PDB entry 4A3B | X-ray diffraction, 3.50 A resolution | chains A and B of the 15 polymer chains in the assembly

# Chain A
Protein: DNA-directed RNA polymerase II subunit RPB1
Source organism: Saccharomyces cerevisiae
Notes: EC 2.7.7.6
Reference sequence: P04050 (RPB1_YEAST); numbering as in UniProt (aligned over 1-1732)
Amino-acid sequence (1732 residues; each row starts with the number of its first residue):
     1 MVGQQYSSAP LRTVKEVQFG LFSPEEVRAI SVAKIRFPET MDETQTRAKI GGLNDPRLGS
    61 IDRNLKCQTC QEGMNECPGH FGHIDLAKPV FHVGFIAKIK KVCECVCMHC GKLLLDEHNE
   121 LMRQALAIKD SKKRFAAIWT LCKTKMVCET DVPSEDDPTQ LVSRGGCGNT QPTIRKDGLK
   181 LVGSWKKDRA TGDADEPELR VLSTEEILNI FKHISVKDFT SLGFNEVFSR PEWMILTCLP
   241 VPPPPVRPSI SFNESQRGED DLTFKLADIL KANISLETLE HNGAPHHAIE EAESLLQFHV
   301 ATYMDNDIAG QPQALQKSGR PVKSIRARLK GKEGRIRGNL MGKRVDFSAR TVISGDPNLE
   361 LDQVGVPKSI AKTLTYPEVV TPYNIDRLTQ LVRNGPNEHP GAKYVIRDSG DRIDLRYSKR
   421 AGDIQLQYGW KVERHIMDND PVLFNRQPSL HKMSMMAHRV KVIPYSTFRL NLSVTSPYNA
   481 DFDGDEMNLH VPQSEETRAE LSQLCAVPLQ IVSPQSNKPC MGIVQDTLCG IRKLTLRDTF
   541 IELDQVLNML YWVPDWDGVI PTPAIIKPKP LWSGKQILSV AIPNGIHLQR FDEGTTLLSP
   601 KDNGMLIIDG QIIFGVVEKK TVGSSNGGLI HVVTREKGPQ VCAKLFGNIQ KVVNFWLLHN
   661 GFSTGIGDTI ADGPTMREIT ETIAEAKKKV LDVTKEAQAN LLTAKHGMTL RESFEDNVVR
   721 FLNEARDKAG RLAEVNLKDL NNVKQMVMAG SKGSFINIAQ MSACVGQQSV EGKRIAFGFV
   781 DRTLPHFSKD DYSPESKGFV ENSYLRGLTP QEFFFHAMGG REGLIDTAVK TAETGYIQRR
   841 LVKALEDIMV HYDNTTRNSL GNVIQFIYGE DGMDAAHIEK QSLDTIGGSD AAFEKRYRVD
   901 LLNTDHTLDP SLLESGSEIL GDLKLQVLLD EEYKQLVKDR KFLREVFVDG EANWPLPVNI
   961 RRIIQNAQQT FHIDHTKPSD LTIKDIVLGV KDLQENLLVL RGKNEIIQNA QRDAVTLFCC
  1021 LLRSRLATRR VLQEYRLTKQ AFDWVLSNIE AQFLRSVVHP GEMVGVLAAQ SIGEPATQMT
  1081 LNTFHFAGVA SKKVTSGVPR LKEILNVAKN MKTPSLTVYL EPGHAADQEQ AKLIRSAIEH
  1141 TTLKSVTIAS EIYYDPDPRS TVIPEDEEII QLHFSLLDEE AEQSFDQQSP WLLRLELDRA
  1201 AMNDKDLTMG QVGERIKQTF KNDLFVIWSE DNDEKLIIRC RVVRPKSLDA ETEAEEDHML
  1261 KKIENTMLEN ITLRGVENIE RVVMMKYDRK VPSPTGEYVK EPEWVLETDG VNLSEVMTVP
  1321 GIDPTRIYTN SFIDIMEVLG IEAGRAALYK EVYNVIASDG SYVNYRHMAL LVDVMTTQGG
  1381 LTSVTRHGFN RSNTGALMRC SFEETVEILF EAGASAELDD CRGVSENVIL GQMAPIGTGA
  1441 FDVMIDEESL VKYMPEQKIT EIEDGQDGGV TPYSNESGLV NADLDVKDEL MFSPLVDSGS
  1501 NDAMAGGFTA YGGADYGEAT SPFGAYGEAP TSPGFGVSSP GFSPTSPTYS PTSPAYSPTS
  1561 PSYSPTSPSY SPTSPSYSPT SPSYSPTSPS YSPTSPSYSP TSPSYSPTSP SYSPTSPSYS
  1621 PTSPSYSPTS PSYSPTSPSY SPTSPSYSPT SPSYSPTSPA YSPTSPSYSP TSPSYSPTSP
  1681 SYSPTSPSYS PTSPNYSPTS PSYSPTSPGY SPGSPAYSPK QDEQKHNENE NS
Disordered / not traced: 1-2, 1081-1091, 1177-1186, 1244-1253, 1456-1732
Swiss-Prot annotation at these positions:
  - region: Pro248 to Asp260 (Lid loop), Asn306 to Lys323 (Rudder loop), Pro810 to Glu822 (Bridging helix)
  - binding site (Zn(2+)): Cys67, Cys70, Cys77, His80, Cys107, Cys110, Cys148, Cys167
  - binding site (Mg(2+)): Asp481, Asp483, Asp485
  - modified residue: Thr1471 (Phosphothreonine)
  - cross-link (Glycyl lysine isopeptide (Lys-Gly)): Lys695 (interchain with G-Cter in ubiquitin), Lys1246 (interchain with G-Cter in ubiquitin), Lys1350 (interchain with G-Cter in ubiquitin)
  - natural variant: Ser1653 to Pro1659 (deletion: In strain: A364A)
  - mutagenesis: Lys1246 (K1246R: Impairs ubiquitination during transcription stress)
Ion coordination: Zn2+ site 1: Cys67, Cys70, Cys77, His80; Zn2+ site 2: Cys107, Cys110, Cys148, Cys167; Mg2+: Asp481, Asp483, Asp485 (shared with 1 residue of chain P)
From the paper describing this entry:
  - mutagenesis - Q1078N, Q1078S: abolished growth (citing earlier work)

# Chain B
Protein: DNA-directed RNA polymerase II subunit RPB2
Source organism: Saccharomyces cerevisiae
Notes: EC 2.7.7.6
Reference sequence: P08518 (RPB2_YEAST); residues 1-1224 here = UniProt positions 1-1224
Amino-acid sequence (1224 residues; row label = number of the first residue in the row):
     1 MSDLANSEKY YDEDPYGFED ESAPITAEDS WAVISAFFRE KGLVSQQLDS FNQFVDYTLQ
    61 DIICEDSTLI LEQLAQHTTE SDNISRKYEI SFGKIYVTKP MVNESDGVTH ALYPQEARLR
   121 NLTYSSGLFV DVKKRTYEAI DVPGRELKYE LIAEESEDDS ESGKVFIGRL PIMLRSKNCY
   181 LSEATESDLY KLKECPFDMG GYFIINGSEK VLIAQERSAG NIVQVFKKAA PSPISHVAEI
   241 RSALEKGSRF ISTLQVKLYG REGSSARTIK ATLPYIKQDI PIVIIFRALG IIPDGEILEH
   301 ICYDVNDWQM LEMLKPCVED GFVIQDRETA LDFIGRRGTA LGIKKEKRIQ YAKDILQKEF
   361 LPHITQLEGF ESRKAFFLGY MINRLLLCAL DRKDQDDRDH FGKKRLDLAG PLLAQLFKTL
   421 FKKLTKDIFR YMQRTVEEAH DFNMKLAINA KTITSGLKYA LATGNWGEQK KAMSSRAGVS
   481 QVLNRYTYSS TLSHLRRTNT PIGRDGKLAK PRQLHNTHWG LVCPAETPEG QACGLVKNLS
   541 LMSCISVGTD PMPIITFLSE WGMEPLEDYV PHQSPDATRV FVNGVWHGVH RNPARLMETL
   601 RTLRRKGDIN PEVSMIRDIR EKELKIFTDA GRVYRPLFIV EDDESLGHKE LKVRKGHIAK
   661 LMATEYQDIE GGFEDVEEYT WSSLLNEGLV EYIDAEEEES ILIAMQPEDL EPAEANEEND
   721 LDVDPAKRIR VSHHATTFTH CEIHPSMILG VAASIIPFPD HNQSPRNTYQ SAMGKQAMGV
   781 FLTNYNVRMD TMANILYYPQ KPLGTTRAME YLKFRELPAG QNAIVAIACY SGYNQEDSMI
   841 MNQSSIDRGL FRSLFFRSYM DQEKKYGMSI TETFEKPQRT NTLRMKHGTY DKLDDDGLIA
   901 PGVRVSGEDV IIGKTTPISP DEEELGQRTA YHSKRDASTP LRSTENGIVD QVLVTTNQDG
   961 LKFVKVRVRT TKIPQIGDKF ASRHGQKGTI GITYRREDMP FTAEGIVPDL IINPHAIPSR
  1021 MTVAHLIECL LSKVAALSGN EGDASPFTDI TVEGISKLLR EHGYQSRGFE VMYNGHTGKK
  1081 LMAQIFFGPT YYQRLRHMVD DKIHARARGP MQVLTRQPVE GRSRDGGLRF GEMERDCMIA
  1141 HGAASFLKER LMEASDAFRV HICGICGLMT VIAKLNHNQF ECKGCDNKID IYQIHIPYAA
  1201 KLLFQELMAM NITPRLYTDR SRDF
Disordered / not traced: 1-19, 71-89, 135-163, 438-445, 503-508, 669-677, 716-721, 920-932
Ion coordination: Zn2+: Cys1163, Cys1166, Cys1182, Cys1185

# Interface between chain A and chain B
Contacting residue pairs - 457 pairs, chain A then chain B:
  Gln4(A) - Phe1158(B)
  Gln4(A) - Arg1159(B)  hydrogen bond (side chain-backbone)
  Gln5(A) - Arg1159(B)  hydrogen bond (backbone-side chain)
  Tyr6(A) - Leu1175(B)
  Ser7(A) - Arg1159(B)
  Ser7(A) - His1161(B)  hydrogen bond
  Ser7(A) - Phe1180(B)
  Ser7(A) - Gln1193(B)
  Ser8(A) - Asn1178(B)  hydrogen bond
  Ser8(A) - Phe1180(B)
  Ala9(A) - His1161(B)
  Ala9(A) - Phe1180(B)  hydrophobic
  Ala9(A) - Gln1193(B)
  Pro10(A) - Ile1191(B)
  Pro10(A) - Tyr1192(B)
  Pro10(A) - Gln1193(B)  hydrogen bond (backbone-backbone)
  Leu11(A) - Gln1193(B)
  Leu11(A) - Ile1194(B)  hydrophobic
  Leu11(A) - His1195(B)
  Arg12(A) - Tyr1192(B)
  Arg12(A) - Gln1193(B)  hydrogen bond (backbone-backbone)
  Arg12(A) - Ile1194(B)
  Arg12(A) - Thr1218(B)  hydrogen bond
  Thr13(A) - Thr1218(B)
  Val14(A) - Leu1216(B)  hydrophobic
  Val14(A) - Tyr1217(B)
  Lys15(A) - Tyr1217(B)  hydrogen bond (backbone-backbone)
  Lys15(A) - Thr1218(B)  hydrogen bond (side chain-backbone)
  Lys15(A) - Asp1219(B)
  Lys15(A) - Arg1220(B)  hydrogen bond (backbone-side chain)
  Glu16(A) - Arg1215(B)
  Glu16(A) - Leu1216(B)
  Glu16(A) - Tyr1217(B)  hydrogen bond (backbone-backbone)
  Glu16(A) - Asp1219(B)
  Glu16(A) - Arg1220(B)
  Glu16(A) - Ser1221(B)  hydrogen bond (side chain-backbone)
  Glu16(A) - Arg1222(B)  hydrogen bond (side chain-backbone)
  Val17(A) - Pro1214(B)
  Val17(A) - Arg1215(B)
  Val17(A) - Leu1216(B)  hydrophobic
  Gln18(A) - Thr1213(B)
  Gln18(A) - Arg1215(B)  hydrogen bond (backbone-backbone)
  Gln18(A) - Tyr1217(B)
  Phe19(A) - Thr1213(B)
  Gly20(A) - Ile1212(B)
  Gly20(A) - Thr1213(B)  hydrogen bond (backbone-backbone)
  Leu21(A) - Asn1211(B)
  Leu21(A) - Thr1213(B)  hydrogen bond (backbone-side chain)
  Leu21(A) - Arg1215(B)
  Phe22(A) - Met1208(B)  hydrophobic
  Phe22(A) - Asn1211(B)  hydrogen bond (backbone-backbone)
  Phe22(A) - Thr1213(B)
  Glu26(A) - Leu1168(B)
  Glu26(A) - Arg1215(B)  salt bridge
  Ala29(A) - Gly1184(B)
  Ile30(A) - Thr1170(B)
  Ile30(A) - Lys1183(B)  hydrogen bond (backbone-side chain)
  Thr69(A) - Ile1172(B)
  Thr69(A) - Lys1174(B)  hydrogen bond (backbone-side chain)
  Cys70(A) - Ile1172(B)
  Glu72(A) - Ala1173(B)
  Glu72(A) - Lys1174(B)
  Glu72(A) - Leu1175(B)  hydrogen bond (side chain-backbone)
  Met74(A) - Arg1116(B)  hydrogen bond (backbone-side chain)
  Asn75(A) - Arg1116(B)  hydrogen bond
  Glu76(A) - Arg1159(B)  salt bridge
  Glu76(A) - Leu1175(B)
  Pro78(A) - Lys1201(B)
  Gly79(A) - Lys1201(B)
  Gly79(A) - Gln1205(B)
  Phe81(A) - Gln1205(B)
  Phe81(A) - Met1208(B)  hydrophobic
  Phe81(A) - Ala1209(B)
  His92(A) - Met1210(B)  hydrogen bond (side chain-backbone)
  Phe95(A) - Ile1212(B)  hydrophobic
  Phe228(A) - Arg1215(B)
  Trp233(A) - Asn1211(B)  hydrogen bond (backbone-side chain)
  Leu236(A) - Asn1211(B)
  Pro240(A) - Met1208(B)
  Pro242(A) - Ala1209(B)  hydrophobic
  Pro245(A) - Leu1114(B)
  Pro245(A) - Tyr1198(B)
  Pro245(A) - Lys1201(B)
  Val246(A) - Leu1114(B)
  Val246(A) - Gln1205(B)
  Pro248(A) - Val1113(B)  hydrophobic
  Pro248(A) - Leu1114(B)
  Ile250(A) - Val1113(B)  hydrophobic
  Asn253(A) - Arg884(B)
  Asn253(A) - Arg935(B)
  Glu254(A) - Arg935(B)
  Ser255(A) - Ile918(B)
  Ser255(A) - Arg935(B)
  Tyr303(A) - Ala1209(B)
  Met304(A) - Met1210(B)  hydrophobic
  Lys317(A) - Lys471(B)
  Ser318(A) - Lys470(B)
  Ser318(A) - Lys471(B)
  Gly319(A) - Lys471(B)
  Ile325(A) - Glu1206(B)
  Ile325(A) - Ala1209(B)  hydrophobic
  Ile325(A) - Met1210(B)  hydrophobic
  Arg328(A) - Glu1206(B)  salt bridge
  Leu329(A) - Leu1203(B)  hydrophobic
  Leu329(A) - Glu1206(B)
  Leu329(A) - Leu1207(B)  hydrophobic
  Leu329(A) - Met1210(B)  hydrophobic
  Arg335(A) - Thr1115(B)
  Arg335(A) - Ala1199(B)
  Arg335(A) - Leu1202(B)
  Arg335(A) - Leu1203(B)
  Arg335(A) - Glu1206(B)  salt bridge
  Ile336(A) - Leu1203(B)  hydrophobic
  Arg337(A) - Arg1129(B)
  Arg337(A) - Glu1132(B)  salt bridge
  Gly338(A) - Arg1129(B)  hydrogen bond (backbone-side chain)
  Asn339(A) - Thr1115(B)
  Asn339(A) - Gln1117(B)  hydrogen bond (backbone-side chain)
  Asn339(A) - Asp1156(B)
  Asn339(A) - Ala1199(B)
  Leu340(A) - Ala1199(B)  hydrophobic
  Leu340(A) - Ala1200(B)
  Leu340(A) - Leu1203(B)  hydrophobic
  Met341(A) - Glu1132(B)
  Met341(A) - Arg1135(B)
  Gly342(A) - Arg1129(B)
  Gly342(A) - Phe1130(B)
  Gly342(A) - Gly1131(B)
  Lys343(A) - Gln1117(B)
  Lys343(A) - Leu1128(B)
  Lys343(A) - Arg1129(B)
  Lys343(A) - Phe1130(B)  hydrogen bond (backbone-backbone)
  Lys343(A) - Leu1151(B)  hydrogen bond (side chain-backbone)
  Lys343(A) - Ser1155(B)
  Lys343(A) - Asp1156(B)  salt bridge
  Lys343(A) - Pro1197(B)
  Arg344(A) - Gln1117(B)
  Arg344(A) - Pro1118(B)
  Arg344(A) - Val1119(B)
  Arg344(A) - Glu1120(B)  salt bridge
  Arg344(A) - Gly1127(B)  hydrogen bond (side chain-backbone)
  Arg344(A) - Leu1128(B)
  Arg344(A) - Ser1155(B)  hydrogen bond (backbone-side chain)
  Val345(A) - Pro1118(B)
  Val345(A) - Gly1127(B)
  Val345(A) - Leu1128(B)  hydrogen bond (backbone-backbone)
  Val345(A) - Arg1150(B)
  Val345(A) - Ala1154(B)
  Val345(A) - Ser1155(B)
  Asp346(A) - Arg1106(B)  salt bridge
  Asp346(A) - Arg1108(B)
  Asp346(A) - Gly1109(B)
  Asp346(A) - Met1111(B)
  Asp346(A) - Pro1118(B)
  Asp346(A) - Arg1150(B)  hydrogen bond (backbone-side chain)
  Asp346(A) - Ala1154(B)  hydrogen bond (backbone-backbone)
  Phe347(A) - Arg1106(B)  hydrogen bond (backbone-backbone)
  Phe347(A) - Ala1107(B)
  Phe347(A) - Arg1108(B)
  Phe347(A) - Arg1150(B)
  Ser348(A) - Ala1105(B)
  Ser348(A) - Arg1106(B)  hydrogen bond (backbone-backbone)
  Ser348(A) - Leu1128(B)  hydrogen bond (side chain-backbone)
  Ala349(A) - His1104(B)
  Ala349(A) - Ala1105(B)  hydrophobic
  Ala349(A) - Leu1128(B)
  Arg350(A) - Ile1103(B)
  Arg350(A) - His1104(B)  hydrogen bond (backbone-backbone)
  Arg350(A) - Leu1128(B)
  Thr351(A) - Val1099(B)
  Thr351(A) - Ile1103(B)
  Val352(A) - Gly977(B)
  Val352(A) - Val1099(B)  hydrophobic
  Ser354(A) - Ser838(B)
  Ser354(A) - Thr989(B)
  Ser354(A) - Ile990(B)  hydrogen bond (side chain-backbone)
  Gly355(A) - Tyr833(B)
  Asp356(A) - Tyr833(B)  hydrogen bond
  Pro357(A) - Ser831(B)
  Pro357(A) - Gly832(B)
  Pro357(A) - Tyr833(B)
  Asn358(A) - Tyr833(B)  hydrogen bond
  Ser369(A) - Ile1103(B)
  Ile370(A) - Ile1103(B)  hydrophobic
  Ile370(A) - Ala1105(B)  hydrophobic
  Thr373(A) - Ala1105(B)
  Thr373(A) - Ala1107(B)
  Leu374(A) - Arg1106(B)
  Arg412(A) - Arg1108(B)
  Glu433(A) - Arg1108(B)  salt bridge
  Leu443(A) - Met1138(B)  hydrophobic
  Leu443(A) - Phe1146(B)  hydrophobic
  Asn445(A) - Glu1134(B)
  Gln447(A) - Arg1129(B)  hydrogen bond (side chain-backbone)
  Gln447(A) - Glu1134(B)  hydrogen bond
  Pro448(A) - Met1133(B)
  Pro448(A) - Glu1134(B)
  Ser449(A) - Met1133(B)
  Ser449(A) - Glu1134(B)
  Ser449(A) - Cys1137(B)  hydrogen bond (backbone-side chain)
  Leu450(A) - Met1133(B)  hydrophobic
  His451(A) - Cys1137(B)  hydrogen bond (backbone-side chain)
  Lys452(A) - Ala1140(B)
  Lys452(A) - His1141(B)  hydrogen bond (backbone-side chain)
  Met455(A) - Phe1130(B)  hydrophobic
  Met455(A) - Glu1134(B)
  Met455(A) - Cys1137(B)  hydrophobic
  Met455(A) - Met1138(B)  hydrophobic
  Met455(A) - His1141(B)  hydrogen bond (backbone-side chain)
  Tyr465(A) - Gln975(B)
  Tyr465(A) - Ile976(B)  hydrophobic
  Ser466(A) - Gln975(B)  hydrogen bond
  Ser466(A) - Val1099(B)
  Ser466(A) - Asp1100(B)  hydrogen bond
  Ser466(A) - Ile1103(B)
  Thr467(A) - Ile976(B)
  Thr467(A) - Gly977(B)
  Arg469(A) - Tyr833(B)
  Arg469(A) - Ile976(B)
  Arg469(A) - Gly991(B)  hydrogen bond (side chain-backbone)
  Leu472(A) - Gln835(B)
  Leu472(A) - Glu836(B)
  Thr475(A) - Glu836(B)
  Asp481(A) - Glu836(B)
  Phe482(A) - Gln835(B)
  Phe482(A) - Glu836(B)  hydrogen bond (backbone-backbone)
  Phe482(A) - Asp837(B)
  Phe482(A) - Ser838(B)
  Phe482(A) - Thr989(B)  hydrogen bond (backbone-side chain)
  Asp483(A) - Asp837(B)
  Asp483(A) - Lys979(B)
  Asp483(A) - Lys987(B)
  Gly484(A) - Thr989(B)
  Glu486(A) - Lys1102(B)  salt bridge
  Asn488(A) - Leu1128(B)
  Asn488(A) - Arg1129(B)
  His490(A) - Arg1150(B)  hydrogen bond
  Val491(A) - Arg1150(B)  hydrogen bond (backbone-side chain)
  Pro492(A) - Glu1149(B)
  Gln493(A) - Glu1149(B)  hydrogen bond (backbone-side chain)
  Ser494(A) - Glu1149(B)
  Glu496(A) - Ser1145(B)  hydrogen bond
  Thr497(A) - Ser1145(B)
  Thr497(A) - Phe1146(B)
  Thr497(A) - Glu1149(B)  hydrogen bond
  Glu500(A) - Ala1143(B)
  Glu500(A) - Ala1144(B)  hydrogen bond (side chain-backbone)
  Glu500(A) - Ser1145(B)  hydrogen bond (side chain-backbone)
  Glu500(A) - Phe1146(B)  hydrogen bond (side chain-backbone)
  Leu501(A) - Phe1146(B)  hydrophobic
  Leu504(A) - His1141(B)
  Cys505(A) - Met1138(B)  hydrophobic
  Cys505(A) - His1141(B)
  Gln510(A) - His1141(B)  hydrogen bond
  Val524(A) - Gln835(B)
  Val524(A) - Glu836(B)
  Gln525(A) - Gln835(B)
  Gln525(A) - Glu836(B)  hydrogen bond (side chain-backbone)
  Gln525(A) - Asn1013(B)
  Gln525(A) - His1015(B)
  Asp526(A) - Cys829(B)  hydrogen bond
  Asp526(A) - Gly832(B)
  Asp526(A) - Gln835(B)
  Asp526(A) - Asn1013(B)  hydrogen bond
  Asp526(A) - His1015(B)  salt bridge
  Cys529(A) - His1015(B)
  Leu657(A) - Cys829(B)  hydrophobic
  Leu658(A) - Tyr830(B)
  Leu658(A) - Ser831(B)
  Leu658(A) - Asn1074(B)  hydrogen bond (backbone-side chain)
  Leu658(A) - His1076(B)
  Leu658(A) - Leu1081(B)
  His659(A) - Asn1074(B)
  His659(A) - Thr1077(B)
  His659(A) - Leu1081(B)
  Asn660(A) - Leu1081(B)
  Asn660(A) - Met1082(B)  hydrogen bond (backbone-backbone)
  Asn660(A) - Ala1083(B)  hydrogen bond (backbone-backbone)
  Gly661(A) - Leu1081(B)
  Gly661(A) - Ala1083(B)
  Phe662(A) - Ala828(B)
  Phe662(A) - Cys829(B)  hydrogen bond (backbone-backbone)
  Phe662(A) - Pro1014(B)
  Phe662(A) - Ala1083(B)
  Ser663(A) - Ile827(B)  hydrogen bond (side chain-backbone)
  Ser663(A) - Pro1014(B)
  Ser663(A) - Gln1084(B)
  Ser663(A) - Ile1085(B)
  Ser663(A) - Phe1086(B)  hydrogen bond (side chain-backbone)
  Thr664(A) - Ile827(B)
  Thr664(A) - Pro1014(B)
  Thr664(A) - Ile1017(B)
  Thr664(A) - Leu1026(B)
  Thr664(A) - Phe1086(B)
  Gly665(A) - Leu1026(B)
  Gly665(A) - Phe1069(B)
  Gly665(A) - Phe1086(B)
  Ile666(A) - Leu1026(B)  hydrophobic
  Ile666(A) - Ile1027(B)  hydrophobic
  Ile666(A) - Leu1030(B)  hydrophobic
  Ile666(A) - Arg1067(B)
  Ile666(A) - Phe1086(B)  hydrophobic
  Gly667(A) - Arg1067(B)
  Asp668(A) - Phe1069(B)
  Ile670(A) - Arg1067(B)
  Met746(A) - Pro1014(B)
  Met746(A) - His1015(B)
  Met746(A) - Pro1018(B)  hydrophobic
  Ser751(A) - His1015(B)  hydrogen bond
  Lys752(A) - His1015(B)
  Lys752(A) - Ser1019(B)  hydrogen bond
  Lys752(A) - Arg1020(B)
  Asn757(A) - Pro1018(B)
  Asn757(A) - Ser1019(B)
  Asn757(A) - Met1021(B)
  Gln760(A) - Met1021(B)
  Met761(A) - Met1021(B)  hydrophobic
  Met761(A) - Val1023(B)  hydrophobic
  Glu771(A) - Lys510(B)  salt bridge
  Glu771(A) - Gln513(B)  hydrogen bond
  Ile775(A) - Asn516(B)
  Ala776(A) - Asn516(B)  hydrogen bond (backbone-side chain)
  Gly778(A) - His515(B)
  Gly778(A) - Asn516(B)
  Phe779(A) - Asn516(B)
  Phe779(A) - Glu698(B)
  Phe779(A) - Glu699(B)
  Val780(A) - Glu699(B)  hydrogen bond (backbone-side chain)
  Asp781(A) - Arg620(B)  salt bridge
  Arg782(A) - Glu698(B)  hydrogen bond (side chain-backbone)
  Arg782(A) - Glu699(B)  hydrogen bond (side chain-backbone)
  Arg782(A) - Ile701(B)  hydrogen bond (side chain-backbone)
  Arg782(A) - Leu702(B)
  Thr783(A) - Asn516(B)  hydrogen bond (backbone-side chain)
  Pro785(A) - Glu698(B)
  Pro785(A) - Ile701(B)
  Pro785(A) - Leu702(B)
  Pro785(A) - Ile703(B)  hydrogen bond (backbone-backbone)
  His786(A) - Trp519(B)
  His786(A) - Ile703(B)
  His786(A) - Met705(B)
  His786(A) - Glu742(B)  salt bridge
  Phe787(A) - Leu702(B)
  Lys789(A) - Arg620(B)
  Asp790(A) - Arg620(B)  salt bridge
  Glu795(A) - Val731(B)
  Glu801(A) - Ile729(B)
  Asn802(A) - Arg728(B)
  Asn802(A) - Ile729(B)  hydrogen bond (side chain-backbone)
  Tyr804(A) - His761(B)  hydrogen bond (backbone-side chain)
  Tyr804(A) - Asn762(B)
  Tyr804(A) - Gln763(B)
  Tyr804(A) - Met1021(B)  hydrophobic
  Tyr804(A) - Val1023(B)  hydrophobic
  Leu805(A) - His761(B)  hydrogen bond (backbone-side chain)
  Leu805(A) - Val1052(B)
  Arg806(A) - Pro725(B)  hydrogen bond (side chain-backbone)
  Arg806(A) - Ala726(B)
  Arg806(A) - Lys727(B)  hydrogen bond (side chain-backbone)
  Arg806(A) - Arg728(B)
  Arg806(A) - Ile729(B)
  Arg806(A) - His761(B)
  Gly807(A) - Arg728(B)
  Gly807(A) - His761(B)
  Leu808(A) - Arg728(B)
  Leu808(A) - Asp760(B)  hydrogen bond (backbone-backbone)
  Leu808(A) - Phe1047(B)
  Thr809(A) - Arg728(B)
  Thr809(A) - Ile729(B)
  Pro810(A) - Trp519(B)
  Pro810(A) - Met705(B)  hydrophobic
  Pro810(A) - Pro745(B)  hydrophobic
  Pro810(A) - Phe1047(B)  hydrophobic
  Gln811(A) - Met705(B)
  Gln811(A) - Val731(B)
  Phe813(A) - Pro524(B)  hydrophobic
  Phe813(A) - Ile748(B)  hydrophobic
  Phe813(A) - Leu749(B)  hydrophobic
  Phe813(A) - Pro759(B)
  Phe813(A) - Asp760(B)
  Phe813(A) - Asn767(B)
  Phe813(A) - Phe1047(B)  hydrophobic
  Phe814(A) - Leu514(B)  hydrophobic
  Phe814(A) - His515(B)
  Phe814(A) - Asn516(B)
  Phe814(A) - Trp519(B)  hydrophobic
  His816(A) - Gln763(B)
  His816(A) - Ser764(B)  hydrogen bond (backbone-side chain)
  Ala817(A) - Leu514(B)
  Ala817(A) - Pro524(B)  hydrophobic
  Ala817(A) - Ser764(B)
  Met818(A) - Leu514(B)
  Met818(A) - His515(B)
  Met818(A) - Asn516(B)
  Gly820(A) - Ser764(B)
  Arg821(A) - Arg512(B)
  Arg821(A) - Leu514(B)
  Arg821(A) - Cys523(B)
  Arg821(A) - Pro524(B)  hydrogen bond (side chain-backbone)
  Arg821(A) - Thr527(B)
  Leu824(A) - Pro765(B)  hydrophobic
  Leu824(A) - Thr768(B)
  Leu824(A) - Tyr769(B)
  Ile825(A) - Arg512(B)
  Ile825(A) - Gln513(B)
  Ile825(A) - Cys533(B)  hydrophobic
  Ala828(A) - Gly530(B)
  Gln838(A) - Met1133(B)
  Arg839(A) - Glu1132(B)  salt bridge
  Val842(A) - Asp1136(B)
  Lys843(A) - Glu1132(B)  salt bridge
  Lys843(A) - Arg1135(B)
  Glu846(A) - Arg1135(B)  salt bridge
  Met1063(A) - Ile1139(B)
  Val1066(A) - Asp1136(B)
  Val1066(A) - Ile1139(B)  hydrophobic
  Gln1070(A) - Asp1136(B)
  Gln1070(A) - Cys1137(B)
  Gln1070(A) - Ala1140(B)
  Lys1144(A) - Glu262(B)  salt bridge
  His1258(A) - Glu319(B)  salt bridge
  Asn1265(A) - Gly263(B)
  Asn1265(A) - Ser264(B)
  Asn1265(A) - Ser265(B)
  Glu1269(A) - Glu262(B)
  Glu1269(A) - Gly263(B)
  Leu1409(A) - Leu1207(B)  hydrophobic
  Leu1409(A) - Ile1212(B)
  Phe1410(A) - Met1210(B)  hydrophobic
  Phe1410(A) - Ile1212(B)  hydrophobic
  Leu1418(A) - Arg1222(B)  hydrogen bond (backbone-side chain)
  Asp1420(A) - Arg1220(B)  salt bridge
  Asp1420(A) - Arg1222(B)  salt bridge
  Arg1422(A) - Asp1223(B)  hydrogen bond (side chain-backbone)
  Arg1422(A) - Phe1224(B)  hydrogen bond (side chain-backbone)
  Val1424(A) - Ile1139(B)  hydrophobic
  Val1428(A) - Leu1151(B)  hydrophobic
  Ile1429(A) - Pro1197(B)
  Ile1429(A) - Ala1200(B)
  Leu1430(A) - His1195(B)
  Leu1430(A) - Ile1196(B)
  Leu1430(A) - Pro1197(B)
  Gly1431(A) - Lys1148(B)
  Gly1431(A) - Met1152(B)
  Gly1431(A) - Pro1197(B)
  Gln1432(A) - Lys1148(B)
  Met1433(A) - Ala1144(B)
  Met1433(A) - Ser1145(B)
  Met1433(A) - Lys1148(B)
  Ala1434(A) - Ala1144(B)
  Ile1436(A) - Ile1139(B)  hydrophobic
  Ile1436(A) - Ala1144(B)
  Gly1437(A) - Gly1142(B)
  Thr1438(A) - Gly1142(B)  hydrogen bond (backbone-backbone)
  Thr1438(A) - Ala1144(B)
  Thr1438(A) - Ser1145(B)
  Gly1439(A) - Ala1144(B)
Interface residues without a listed pair, chain A (228 interface residues in all): Val27, Val32, Gln71, Cys77, His80, Cys238, Pro243, Arg326, Glu333, Ile353, Thr375, Tyr404, Ala480, Thr527, Asn654, Thr669, Val743, Gly753, Leu784, Ser788, Glu822, Glu1062, Ser1401, Val1406, Gly1413, Cys1421
Interface residues without a listed pair, chain B (207 interface residues in all): Asp397, His400, Thr517, His518, Gly534, Arg635, Ala695, Ser700, Ala704, Arg730, Asn834, Gly988, Lys1080, Gly1121, Leu1147, Val1160, Cys1166, Met1169, Val1171, Asn1176, Phe1204

# Summary
228 residues of chain A and 207 residues of chain B are in contact, with 91 hydrogen bonds and 22 salt
bridges. Among the polar pairs are Glu26(A)-Arg1215(B), Glu76(A)-Arg1159(B) and Arg328(A)-Glu1206(B). UniProt
lists 8 Zn2+-binding residues, 3 Mg2+-binding residues and one mutagenesis site on chain A. From the paper:
Q1078N and Q1078S of chain A abolish growth.
Here chain A is DNA-directed RNA polymerase II subunit RPB1 and chain B is DNA-directed RNA polymerase II
subunit RPB2, both from Saccharomyces cerevisiae. Entry 4A3B (RNA Polymerase II initial transcribing complex
with a 4nt DNA-RNA hybrid) was determined by X-ray diffraction (same publication as 4A3C, 4A3D, 4A3E, 4A3F,
4A3G, 4A3I and 4 further entries).
